1CCB - chain A; structure by X-ray diffraction, 2.10 A resolution.

# Chain A
Protein: Cytochrome C peroxidase
Source organism: Saccharomyces cerevisiae
Notes: EC 1.11.1.5
UniProt: P00431 (CCPR_YEAST); residues 1-294 here correspond to UniProt positions 68-361 (UniProt number = residue number + 67)
Amino-acid sequence (297 residues; numbered -2 to 294; the number before each row is that of its first residue; numbers below 1 keep their minus sign (Met-2 is residue -2)):
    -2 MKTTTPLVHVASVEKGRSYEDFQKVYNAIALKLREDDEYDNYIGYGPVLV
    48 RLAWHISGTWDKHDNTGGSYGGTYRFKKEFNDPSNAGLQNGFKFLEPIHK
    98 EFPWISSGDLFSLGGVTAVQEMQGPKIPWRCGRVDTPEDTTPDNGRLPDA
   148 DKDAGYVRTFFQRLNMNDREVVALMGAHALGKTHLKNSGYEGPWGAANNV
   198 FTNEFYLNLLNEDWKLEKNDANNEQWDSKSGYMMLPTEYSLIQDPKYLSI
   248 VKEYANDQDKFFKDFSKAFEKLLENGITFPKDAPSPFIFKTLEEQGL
Unresolved in the structure: -2 to 3
Differences from the reference sequence: conflict Ile53 (Thr120 in P00431), Gly152 (Asp219 in P00431), Glu235 (Asp302 in P00431)
Bound ions: heme Fe near His175 (its only coordinating residue here)
Residues lining bound ligands: heme (HEM): Pro44, Val45, Val47, Arg48, Trp51, Pro145, Asp146, Ala147, Phe158, Leu171, Met172, Ala174, His175, Leu177, Gly178, Lys179, Thr180, His181, Asn184, Ser185, Tyr187, Trp191, Leu232, Thr234, Phe262, Phe266
Swiss-Prot annotation at these positions:
  - active site: His52 (Proton acceptor), Trp191 (Tryptophan radical intermediate)
  - binding site (heme b): His175
  - site: Arg48 (Transition state stabilizer)
  - modified residue: Tyr153 (Phosphotyrosine)

# Overview
Ligands of chain A: heme. From UniProt: active-site residues His52 and Trp191 and heme b-binding residue
His175.
Chain A is Cytochrome C peroxidase (Saccharomyces cerevisiae); the structure, The asp-his-Fe triad of
cytochrome C peroxidase controls the reduction potential, electronic structure, and coupling of ..., was
determined by X-ray diffraction (same publication as 1CCA and 1CCC).
